PDB entry 6XXE | electron microscopy, 3.49 A resolution | chains K and O of the 16 polymer chains in the assembly

[Chain K (and O)]
Protein: Uncharacterized protein
Organism: Thermus thermophilus (strain HB27 / ATCC BAA-163 / DSM 7039)
Notes: chain O of this document is another copy of the same molecule, construct and numbering; everything in this record applies to it too
UniProtKB: Q72GL2 (Q72GL2_THET2); residues 1-111 here correspond to UniProt positions 6-116 (UniProt number = residue number + 5)
Chain sequence (111 residues; row label = number of the first residue in the row):
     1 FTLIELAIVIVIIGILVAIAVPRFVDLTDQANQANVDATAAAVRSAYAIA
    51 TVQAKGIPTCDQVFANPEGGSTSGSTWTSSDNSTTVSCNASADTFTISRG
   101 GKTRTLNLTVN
Cystine bridges: C60-C88
UniProt features mapped onto this chain:
  - modified residue: F1 (N-methylphenylalanine)
From the paper describing this entry:
  - post-translational modification sites: S73

[Chain K / chain O interface]
Contacting residue pairs (17; chain K residue first):
  I10(K) - A34(O)  hydrophobic
  I13(K) - A34(O)
  I13(K) - D37(O)
  I13(K) - A38(O)
  V17(K) - D37(O)
  V17(K) - A41(O)  hydrophobic
  V17(K) - R44(O)
  V17(K) - R104(O)  hydrogen bond (backbone-side chain)
  I19(K) - R44(O)
  V21(K) - R44(O)
  R23(K) - L108(O)
  R23(K) - T109(O)
  F24(K) - Y47(O)
  F24(K) - T51(O)
  F24(K) - G56(O)
  F24(K) - I57(O)  hydrophobic
  F24(K) - T109(O)
Interface residues without a listed pair, chain K (10 interface residues in all): G14, A18, D26
Interface residues without a listed pair, chain O (13 interface residues in all): Q30

[Summary]
10 residues of chain K face 13 of chain O across their interface; the contacts include 1 hydrogen bond. The
hydrogen-bonded pair is V17(K)-R104(O). The paper reports a modification site at S73(K).
Chain K and chain O are both Uncharacterized protein (Thermus thermophilus (strain HB27 / ATCC BAA-163 / DSM
7039)); the structure, CryoEM structure of the type IV pilin PilA5 from Thermus thermophilus, was determined
by electron microscopy, deposited together with 6XXD.
